6K93 - chain A; structure by X-ray diffraction, 1.53 A resolution.

[Chain A]
Molecule: Type III effector XopAI
Source organism: Xanthomonas citri
Reference sequence: Q8PHM1 (Q8PHM1_XANAC); numbering as in UniProt (aligned over 1-296)
Chain sequence (316 residues; row label = number of the first residue in the row; numbers below 1 keep their minus sign (Met-19 is residue -19)):
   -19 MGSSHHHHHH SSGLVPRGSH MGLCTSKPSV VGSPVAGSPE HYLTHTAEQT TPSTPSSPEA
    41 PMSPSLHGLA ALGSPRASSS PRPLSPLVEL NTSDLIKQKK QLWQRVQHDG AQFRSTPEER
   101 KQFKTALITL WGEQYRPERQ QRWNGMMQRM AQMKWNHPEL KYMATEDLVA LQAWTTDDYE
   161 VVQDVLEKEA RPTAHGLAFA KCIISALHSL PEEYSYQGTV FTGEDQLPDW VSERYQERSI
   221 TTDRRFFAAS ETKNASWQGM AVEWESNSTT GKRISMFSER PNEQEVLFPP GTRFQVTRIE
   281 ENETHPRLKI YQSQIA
Disordered / not traced: -19 to 57
Differences from the reference sequence: expression tag (-19 to 0)
From the paper describing this entry:
  - interface residues: Ser59 to Leu70, Trp154 to Gln163, Phe201 to Gly203, Ala229, Ser230, Thr232 to Met240, Arg260 to Glu265
  - interface residues: Thr155 (from molecular simulation)
  - conformationally variable residues (side-chain flip): Trp237

[Overview]
From the paper: interface residues Ser59, Trp154 and Phe201 among others; conformational variability at
Trp237.
Chain A is Type III effector XopAI (Xanthomonas citri); the structure, Crystal structure of the type III
effector XopAI from Xanthomonas axonopodis pv. citri in space group ..., was determined by X-ray diffraction
together with 6K94 and 6KLY from the same study.
